8SAH - chains A and B; structure by electron microscopy, 3.20 A resolution.

[Chain A]
Name: Huntingtin
Organism: Homo sapiens
UniProt: P42858 (HD_HUMAN); residues 2095-3138 here correspond to UniProt positions 2093-3136 (UniProt number = residue number - 2)
Sequence (1057 residues; row label = number of the first residue in the row):
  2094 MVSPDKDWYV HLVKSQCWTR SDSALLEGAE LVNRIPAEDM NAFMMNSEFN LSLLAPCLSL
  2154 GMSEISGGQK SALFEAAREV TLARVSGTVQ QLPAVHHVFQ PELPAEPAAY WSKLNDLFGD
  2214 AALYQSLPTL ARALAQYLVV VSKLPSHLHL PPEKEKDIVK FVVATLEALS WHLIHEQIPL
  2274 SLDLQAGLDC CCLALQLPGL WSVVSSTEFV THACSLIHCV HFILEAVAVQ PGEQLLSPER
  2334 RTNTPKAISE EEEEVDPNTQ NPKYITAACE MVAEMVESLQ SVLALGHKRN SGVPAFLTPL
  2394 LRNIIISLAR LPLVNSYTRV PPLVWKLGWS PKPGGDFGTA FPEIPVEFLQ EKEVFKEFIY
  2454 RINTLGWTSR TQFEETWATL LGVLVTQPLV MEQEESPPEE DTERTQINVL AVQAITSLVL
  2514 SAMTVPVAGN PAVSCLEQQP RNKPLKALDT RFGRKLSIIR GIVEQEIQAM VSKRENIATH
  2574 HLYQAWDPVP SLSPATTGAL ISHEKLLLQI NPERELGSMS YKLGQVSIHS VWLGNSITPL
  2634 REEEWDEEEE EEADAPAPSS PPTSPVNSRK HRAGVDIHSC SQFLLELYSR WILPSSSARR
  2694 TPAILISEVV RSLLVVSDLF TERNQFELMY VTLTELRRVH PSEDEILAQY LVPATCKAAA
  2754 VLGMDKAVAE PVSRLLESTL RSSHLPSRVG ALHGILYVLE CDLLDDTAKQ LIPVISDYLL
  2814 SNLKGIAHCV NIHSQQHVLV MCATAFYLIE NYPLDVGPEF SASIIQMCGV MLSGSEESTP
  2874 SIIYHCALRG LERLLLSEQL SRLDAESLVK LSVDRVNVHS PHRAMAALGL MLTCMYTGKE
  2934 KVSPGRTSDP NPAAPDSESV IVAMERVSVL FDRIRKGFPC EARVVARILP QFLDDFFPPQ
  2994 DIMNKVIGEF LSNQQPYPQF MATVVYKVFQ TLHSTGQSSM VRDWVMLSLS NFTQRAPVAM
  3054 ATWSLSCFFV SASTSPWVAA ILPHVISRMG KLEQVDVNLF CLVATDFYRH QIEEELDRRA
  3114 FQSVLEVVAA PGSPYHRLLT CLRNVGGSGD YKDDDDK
Disordered / not traced: 2094, 2332-2352, 2479-2496, 2587-2590, 2633-2662, 2688-2692, 2933-2952, 3139-3150
Sequence notes: initiating methionine (2094); variant His2311 (Tyr2309 in P42858), Ile2788 (Val2786 in P42858); expression tag (3139-3150)
Swiss-Prot annotation at these positions:
  - motif: Ile2397 to Leu2406 (Nuclear export signal)

[Chain B]
Name: 40-kDa huntingtin-associated protein
Organism: Homo sapiens
UniProt: P23610 (HAP40_HUMAN); residues 1-371 here = UniProt positions 1-371
Sequence (389 residues; numbered -17 to 371; the number before each row is that of its first residue; numbers below 1 keep their minus sign (Met-17 is residue -17)):
   -17 MHHHHHHSSG RENLYFQGMA AAAAGLGGGG AGPGPEAGDF LARYRLVSNK LKKRFLRKPN
    43 VAEAGEQFGQ LGRELRAQEC LPYAAWCQLA VARCQQALFH GPGEALALTE AARLFLRQER
   103 DARQRLVCPA AYGEPLQAAA SALGAAVRLH LELGQPAAAA ALCLELAAAL RDLGQPAAAA
   163 GHFQRAAQLQ LPQLPLAALQ ALGEAASCQL LARDYTGALA VFTRMQRLAR EHGSHPVQSL
   223 PPPPPPAPQP GPGATPALPA ALLPPNSGSA APSPAALGAF SDVLVRCEVS RVLLLLLLQP
   283 PPAKLLPEHA QTLEKYSWEA FDSHGQESSG QLPEELFLLL QSLVMATHEK DTEAIKSLQV
   343 EMWPLLTAEQ NHLLHLVLQE TISPSGQGV
Disordered / not traced: -17 to 89, 217-258, 304-309
Sequence notes: expression tag (-17 to 0)

[Chain A / chain B interface]
Pairs across the interface (110; chain A residue first):
  Asp2115(A) with Thr334(B); Lys338(B), salt bridge; Ile364(B)
  Ser2116(A) with Lys332(B); Thr334(B)
  Leu2118(A) with Ile364(B), hydrophobic
  Leu2119(A) with Pro366(B); Gln369(B)
  Glu2123(A) with Gln369(B)
  Ser2152(A) with Val371(B)
  Leu2153(A) with Val371(B), hydrophobic
  Ser2156(A) with Val371(B)
  Gln2270(A) with Val342(B)
  Ile2271(A) with Val342(B); Trp345(B), hydrophobic
  Pro2272(A) with Val342(B)
  Leu2273(A) with Lys338(B); Gln341(B); Val342(B), hydrophobic; Leu360(B), hydrophobic
  Ser2274(A) with Gln341(B); His357(B), hydrogen bond; Leu360(B)
  Leu2275(A) with His357(B); Leu360(B), hydrophobic; Ile364(B), hydrophobic
  Gln2278(A) with His357(B), hydrogen bond
  Gln2373(A) with Gln106(B), hydrogen bond (backbone-side chain)
  Ala2377(A) with Gln106(B)
  Leu2378(A) with Arg153(B); Leu193(B), hydrophobic
  Gly2379(A) with Arg153(B), hydrogen bond (backbone-side chain); Asp154(B); Leu193(B)
  His2380(A) with Gln106(B); Asp154(B)
  Lys2381(A) with Ala150(B); Arg153(B); Glu186(B), salt bridge
  Ser2384(A) with Ala350(B)
  Gly2385(A) with Ala350(B)
  Val2386(A) with Ala350(B)
  Pro2387(A) with Trp345(B), hydrophobic; Ala350(B); His354(B), hydrogen bond (backbone-side chain)
  Phe2389(A) with His354(B); His357(B)
  Lys2449(A) with Arg107(B)
  Ile2452(A) with Leu108(B), hydrophobic
  Tyr2453(A) with Gln106(B); Arg107(B); Val109(B), hydrophobic
  Asn2456(A) with Val109(B), hydrogen bond (side chain-backbone); Cys110(B); Pro111(B)
  Thr2457(A) with Val109(B)
  Leu2503(A) with Leu108(B), hydrophobic
  Ser2510(A) with Cys110(B), hydrogen bond; Pro111(B); Ala112(B)
  Leu2513(A) with Pro111(B); Ala112(B), hydrophobic
  Leu2529(A) with Pro111(B)
  Glu2559(A) with Gly368(B)
  Ala2562(A) with Arg195(B), hydrogen bond (backbone-side chain)
  Met2563(A) with Arg195(B)
  Val2564(A) with Arg195(B)
  Ser2565(A) with Arg195(B), hydrogen bond (backbone-side chain)
  Lys2566(A) with Gly156(B), hydrogen bond (side chain-backbone); Arg195(B)
  His2573(A) with Gln361(B)
  Tyr2576(A) with Ser367(B); Gly368(B), hydrogen bond (side chain-backbone); Gly370(B); Val371(B)
  Tyr2614(A) with Ala113(B)
  Leu2616(A) with Tyr114(B), hydrophobic
  Arg2704(A) with Cys110(B); Ala112(B), hydrogen bond (side chain-backbone); Ala113(B); Tyr114(B)
  Gln2742(A) with Tyr114(B)
  Tyr2743(A) with Glu116(B)
  Pro2779(A) with Tyr114(B), hydrogen bond (backbone-side chain)
  Val2782(A) with Tyr114(B)
  Gly2783(A) with Tyr114(B), hydrogen bond (backbone-side chain)
  Ile2825(A) with Arg130(B); Arg167(B)
  Gln2828(A) with Gln157(B)
  Gln2829(A) with Gln119(B)
  His2912(A) with Lys286(B)
  Pro2914(A) with Thr198(B)
  Lys2969(A) with Lys286(B)
  Gly2970(A) with Pro283(B)
  Phe2971(A) with Leu280(B), hydrophobic; Pro282(B), hydrophobic; Lys286(B)
  Pro2972(A) with Leu280(B); Gln281(B)
  Cys2973(A) with Ser367(B)
  Arg2976(A) with Pro366(B); Gly368(B); Gln369(B)
  Val2977(A) with Gly368(B)
  Arg2980(A) with Gly368(B), hydrogen bond (side chain-backbone); Gln369(B), hydrogen bond (side chain-backbone); Gly370(B)
  Pro3009(A) with Pro283(B), hydrophobic
  Tyr3010(A) with Pro283(B)
  Ser3080(A) with Lys332(B)
Interface residues without a listed pair, chain A (81 interface residues in all): Val2320, Ala2388, Gln2506, Thr2509, Gln2558, Arg2567, Leu2575, Val2708, Leu2778, Asn2824, Ser2827, Glu2870, Ser2913, His2915
Interface residues without a listed pair, chain B (54 interface residues in all): Asp103, Ala120, Gln166, Asp196, Pro284, Ala285, Glu335, Asn353, Thr363

[Overview]
The interface between chain A and chain B involves 81 residues on one side and 54 on the other, with 16
hydrogen bonds and 2 salt bridges. Polar contacts include Asp2115(A)-Lys338(B), Lys2381(A)-Glu186(B) and
Ser2274(A)-His357(B).
Chain A is Huntingtin and chain B is 40-kDa huntingtin-associated protein, both from Homo sapiens; the
structure, Huntingtin C-HEAT domain in complex with HAP40, was determined by electron microscopy.
